Entry 2DT0 (X-ray diffraction, 2.45 A resolution); this record covers chain A.

Chain A:
Molecule: Chitinase-3-like protein 1
From: Capra hircus
UniProtKB: Q8SPQ0 (CH3L1_CAPHI); residues 1-362 here correspond to UniProt positions 22-383 (UniProt number = residue number + 21)
Chain sequence (361 residues; numbered 1 to 362; 1 number in that range is skipped by the numbering (no residue carries it; nothing is unmodelled there); the number before each row is that of its first residue):
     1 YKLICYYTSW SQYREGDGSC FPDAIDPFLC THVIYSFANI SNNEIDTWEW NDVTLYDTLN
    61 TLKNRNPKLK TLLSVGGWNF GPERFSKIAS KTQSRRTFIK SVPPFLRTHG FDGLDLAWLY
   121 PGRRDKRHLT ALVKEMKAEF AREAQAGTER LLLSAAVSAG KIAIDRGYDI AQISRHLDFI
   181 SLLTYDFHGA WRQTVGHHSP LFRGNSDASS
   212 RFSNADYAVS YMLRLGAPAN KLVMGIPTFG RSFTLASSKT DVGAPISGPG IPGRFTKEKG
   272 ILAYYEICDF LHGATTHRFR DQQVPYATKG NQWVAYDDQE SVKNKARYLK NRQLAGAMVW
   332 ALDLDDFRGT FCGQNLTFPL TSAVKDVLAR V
Cystine bridges: Cys5-Cys30, Cys279-Cys343
Glycans and other covalent adducts: N-acetylglucosamine (NAG) linked to Asn39
UniProt features mapped onto this chain:
  - region: Gln303 to Ala317 (Important for AKT1 activation and IL8 production)
  - binding site (chitin): Glu49, Trp50, Gly76 to Asn79, Tyr120, Leu183 to Asp186, Arg242, Trp331
  - glycosylation (N-linked (GlcNAc...) asparagine): Asn39, Asn346

Summary:
Covalently linked N-acetylglucosamine: at Asn39. Curated annotation (UniProt) lists 13 chitin-binding
residues.
Chain A is Chitinase-3-like protein 1 (Capra hircus); the structure, Crystal structure of the complex of goat
signalling protein with the trimer of N-acetylglucosamine at 2.45A ..., was determined by X-ray diffraction
(same publication as 2DSZ, 2DT1, 2DT3 and 2DT2).
